1ALV - chains A and B; structure by X-ray diffraction, 1.90 A resolution.

[Chain A (and B)]
Molecule: Calpain
Source organism: Sus scrofa
Notes: fragment: calcium binding domain vi; chain B of this document is another copy of the same molecule, construct and numbering; everything in this record applies to it too
UniProtKB: P04574 (CPNS1_PIG); residue numbers follow UniProt; this construct covers 94-266
Amino-acid sequence (173 residues; row label = number of the first residue in the row):
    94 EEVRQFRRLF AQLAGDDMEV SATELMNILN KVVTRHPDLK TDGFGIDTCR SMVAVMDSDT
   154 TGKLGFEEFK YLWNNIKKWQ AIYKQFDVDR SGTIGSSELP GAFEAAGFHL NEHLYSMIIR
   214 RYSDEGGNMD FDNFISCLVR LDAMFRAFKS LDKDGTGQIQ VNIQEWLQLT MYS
Curated features (UniProtKB/Swiss-Prot):
  - binding site (Ca(2+)): A107, D110, E112, E117, D135, D150, D152, T154, K156, E161, D180, D182, S184, T186, E191, D223
  - modified residue: K177 (N6-acetyllysine)
Bound ions: Ca2+ site 1: A107, D110, E112, E117; Ca2+ site 2: D135, D223, D225, N226; Ca2+ site 3: D150, D152, T154, K156, E161; Ca2+ site 4: D180, D182, S184, T186, E191

[Chain A / chain B interface]
Pairs across the interface (83):
  I139(A) with D135(B)
  D140(A) with T141(B), hydrogen bond
  T141(A) with D140(B), hydrogen bond
  R143(A) with R214(B); S216(B); D217(B)
  S144(A) with R214(B)
  A147(A) with R214(B)
  T153(A) with R213(B)
  G155(A) with R213(B)
  N204(A) with Q257(B)
  H206(A) with Q261(B), hydrogen bond
  L207(A) with Q257(B); L260(B), hydrophobic; Q261(B)
  M210(A) with Q261(B); Y265(B)
  R213(A) with T153(B), hydrogen bond (side chain-backbone); T154(B); G155(B); Y265(B)
  R214(A) with D140(B); R143(B); S144(B); A147(B); M264(B); Y265(B); S266(B), hydrogen bond (side chain-backbone)
  D217(A) with G155(B)
  N226(A) with R143(B)
  C230(A) with M264(B)
  R233(A) with R233(B); T263(B), hydrogen bond (side chain-backbone); M264(B); S266(B)
  L234(A) with M264(B), hydrophobic
  M237(A) with W259(B), hydrogen bond (backbone-side chain); T263(B)
  F238(A) with L260(B), hydrophobic
  F241(A) with V254(B); N255(B); I256(B); W259(B)
  G250(A) with N255(B); I256(B), hydrogen bond (backbone-backbone)
  Q251(A) with Q253(B); V254(B); N255(B)
  I252(A) with I252(B); Q253(B); V254(B), hydrogen bond (backbone-backbone)
  Q253(A) with Q251(B); I252(B)
  V254(A) with F241(B); Q251(B); I252(B), hydrogen bond (backbone-backbone)
  N255(A) with F241(B); G250(B)
  I256(A) with F241(B), hydrophobic
  Q257(A) with N204(B); L207(B)
  W259(A) with M237(B), hydrogen bond (side chain-backbone); F241(B), hydrophobic; W259(B), hydrophobic; L262(B), hydrophobic
  L260(A) with M210(B); F238(B), hydrophobic
  Q261(A) with H206(B); L207(B); M210(B)
  L262(A) with W259(B), hydrophobic
  T263(A) with R233(B), hydrogen bond (backbone-side chain); M237(B)
  M264(A) with M210(B), hydrophobic; R214(B); Y215(B); C230(B); R233(B); L234(B), hydrophobic
  Y265(A) with M210(B), hydrophobic; R213(B); R214(B)
  S266(A) with R214(B), hydrogen bond (backbone-side chain)
Also at the interface, not in a pair above, chain A (45 interface residues in all): D135, D150, T154, L203, Y215, D225, A240
Also at the interface, not in a pair above, chain B (46 interface residues in all): I139, L203, I211, D225, N226, A240

[Overview]
Chain A and chain B form an interface of 45 and 46 residues respectively, with 13 hydrogen bonds. Polar pairs
include D140(A)-T141(B), H206(A)-Q261(B) and R213(A)-T153(B). The Ca2+ site 1 is built by A107(A), D110(A),
E112(A) and E117(A). UniProt lists 16 Ca2+-binding residues on chain A.
Chain A and chain B are both Calpain (Sus scrofa); the structure, Calcium bound domain VI of porcine calpain,
was determined by X-ray diffraction together with 1ALW from the same study.
